Entry 6OE0 (X-ray diffraction, 1.30 A resolution); this record covers chain A.

[Chain A]
Name: Carbonic anhydrase 2
Organism: Homo sapiens
Notes: EC 4.2.1.1
Reference sequence: P00918 (CAH2_HUMAN); the author numbering skips numbers that UniProt does not, so the offset changes along the chain: 1-125 = UniProt 1-125; 127-261 = UniProt 126-260
Chain sequence (260 residues; row label = number of the first residue in the row; note: 1 number in that range is skipped by the numbering (no residue carries it; nothing is unmodelled there)):
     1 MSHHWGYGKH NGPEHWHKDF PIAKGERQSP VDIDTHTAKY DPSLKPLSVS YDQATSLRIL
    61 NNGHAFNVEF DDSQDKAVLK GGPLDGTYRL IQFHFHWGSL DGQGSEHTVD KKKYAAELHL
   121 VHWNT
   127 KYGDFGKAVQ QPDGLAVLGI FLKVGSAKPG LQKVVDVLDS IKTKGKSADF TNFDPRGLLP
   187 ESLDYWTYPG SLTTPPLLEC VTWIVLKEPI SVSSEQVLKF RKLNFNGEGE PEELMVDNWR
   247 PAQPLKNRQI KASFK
Disordered / not traced: 1-2
UniProt features mapped onto this chain:
  - active site: H64 (Proton donor/acceptor)
  - binding site (Zn(2+)): H94, H96, H119
  - binding site (substrate): T199, T200
  - site: Y7 (Fine-tunes the proton-transfer properties of H-64), N62 (Fine-tunes the proton-transfer properties of H-64), N67 (Fine-tunes the proton-transfer properties of H-64), Q92 (Involved in the binding of some activators, including histamine and L-histidine)
  - modified residue: S2 (N-acetylserine), S166 (Phosphoserine), S173 (Phosphoserine)
Bound ions: Zn2+: H94, H96, H119 (together with M8S)
Ligand contacts: M8S (2-(2,4-dioxo-1,3-diazaspiro[4.6]undecan-3-yl)-N-(4-sulfamoylphenyl)acetamide): N67, E69, I91, Q92, H94, H96, E106, H119, V121, F131, V143, S197, L198, T199, T200, W209

[In short]
Ligands of chain A: compound M8S. H94, H96 and H119 coordinate Zn2+. Curated annotation (UniProt) lists
active-site residue H64, 3 Zn2+-binding residues and substrate-binding residues T199 and T200.
Chain A is Carbonic anhydrase 2 (Homo sapiens); the structure, Benzensulfonamides bearing spyrohydantoin
moieties act as potent inhibitors of human carbonic anhydrases II and VII and ..., was determined by X-ray
diffraction (same publication as 6ODZ and 6OE1).
